PDB entry 1EX5 | X-ray diffraction, 2.20 A resolution | chains B and C of the 4 polymer chains in the assembly

== Chain B (and C) ==
Protein: Fructose 1,6-bisphosphate aldolase
Organism: Oryctolagus cuniculus
Notes: EC 4.1.2.13; chain C of this document is another copy of the same molecule, construct and numbering; everything in this record applies to it too
UniProtKB: P00883 (ALDOA_RABIT); numbering as in UniProt (aligned over 1-363)
Amino-acid sequence (363 residues; each row starts with the number of its first residue):
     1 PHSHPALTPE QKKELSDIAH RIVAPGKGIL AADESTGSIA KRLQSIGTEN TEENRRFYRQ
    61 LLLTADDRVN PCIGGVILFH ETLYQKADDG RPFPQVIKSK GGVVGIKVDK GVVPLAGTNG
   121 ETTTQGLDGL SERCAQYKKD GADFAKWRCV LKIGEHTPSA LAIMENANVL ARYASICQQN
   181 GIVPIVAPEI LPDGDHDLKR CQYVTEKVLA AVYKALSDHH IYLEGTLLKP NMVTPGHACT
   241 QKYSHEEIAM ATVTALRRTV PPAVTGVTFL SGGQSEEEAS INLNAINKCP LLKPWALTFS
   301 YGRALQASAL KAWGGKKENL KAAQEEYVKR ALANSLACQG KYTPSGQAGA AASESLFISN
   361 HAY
Construct notes: engineered mutation Ala187 (Glu in P00883)
What the authors report for this chain:
  - mutagenesis - E187A, E189Q: decreased catalytic activity
  - mutagenesis - E189A: unchanged catalytic activity
  - catalytic residues: Glu189
  - contacts within the chain: Lys146-Lys229 (hydrogen bond)
  - catalytic residues: Lys229 (citing earlier work)

== Interface between chain B and chain C ==
Residue-residue contacts (46):
  Pro1(B) - Pro158(C)
  Pro1(B) - Tyr203(C)  hydrophobic
  Pro1(B) - Val204(C)
  Pro1(B) - Lys207(C)
  His2(B) - Glu155(C)
  His2(B) - Arg200(C)
  His2(B) - Tyr203(C)
  Glu155(B) - His2(C)  hydrogen bond (backbone-side chain)
  Pro158(B) - Pro1(C)
  Ile163(B) - Pro1(C)
  Arg200(B) - Pro1(C)  hydrogen bond (side chain-backbone)
  Arg200(B) - His2(C)
  Arg200(B) - Ser3(C)
  Tyr203(B) - His2(C)  hydrogen bond (side chain-backbone)
  Tyr203(B) - Ser3(C)
  Tyr203(B) - His4(C)
  Tyr203(B) - His220(C)  hydrogen bond
  Lys207(B) - Pro1(C)
  Lys207(B) - Asp218(C)  salt bridge
  Ala210(B) - Ser217(C)
  Lys214(B) - Ala210(C)
  Lys214(B) - Ala211(C)
  Lys214(B) - Lys214(C)
  Ser217(B) - Lys207(C)  hydrogen bond (backbone-side chain)
  Ser217(B) - Ala210(C)
  His220(B) - Tyr203(C)
  His220(B) - Lys207(C)
  Tyr222(B) - Arg258(C)
  Leu223(B) - Arg258(C)
  Glu224(B) - Arg258(C)  salt bridge
  Arg257(B) - Pro261(C)
  Arg257(B) - Pro262(C)
  Arg257(B) - Ala263(C)  hydrogen bond (backbone-backbone)
  Arg258(B) - Glu224(C)  salt bridge
  Arg258(B) - Pro261(C)
  Arg258(B) - Ala263(C)
  Val260(B) - Pro262(C)
  Pro261(B) - Arg257(C)
  Pro261(B) - Arg258(C)
  Pro262(B) - Arg257(C)  hydrogen bond (backbone-side chain)
  Pro262(B) - Val260(C)
  Pro262(B) - Trp295(C)  hydrophobic
  Ala263(B) - Arg257(C)  hydrogen bond (backbone-backbone)
  Ala263(B) - Arg258(C)
  Leu292(B) - Pro294(C)
  Pro294(B) - Leu292(C)  hydrophobic
Interface residues without a listed pair, chain B (28 interface residues in all): Ser3, Thr157, Ala211, Asp218, Trp295
Interface residues without a listed pair, chain C (28 interface residues in all): Leu223, Thr259

== Overview ==
The chain B/chain C interface involves 28 residues from each chain, with 8 hydrogen bonds and 3 salt bridges.
Polar contacts include Lys207(B)-Asp218(C), Glu224(B)-Arg258(C) and Glu155(B)-His2(C). The paper reports
catalytic residues Glu189(B) and Lys229(B); E187A and E189Q of chain B reduce catalytic activity.
Chain B and chain C are both Fructose 1,6-bisphosphate aldolase (Oryctolagus cuniculus); the structure,
Fructose 1,6-bisphosphate aldolase from rabbit muscle, was determined by X-ray diffraction (same publication
as 1EWD, 1EWE and 3B8D).
